Entry 8UPL (electron microscopy, 5.40 A resolution (low resolution: residue-level contacts below are approximate; hydrogen-bond / salt-bridge calls are withheld)); this record covers chains CI and EJ of the 204 polymer chains in the assembly.

== Chain CI ==
Name: Flagellar motor switch protein FliM
From: Salmonella enterica subsp. enterica serovar Typhimurium
Reference sequence: P26418 (FLIM_SALTY); residue numbers follow UniProt; this construct covers 1-334
Sequence (334 residues; row label = number of the first residue in the row):
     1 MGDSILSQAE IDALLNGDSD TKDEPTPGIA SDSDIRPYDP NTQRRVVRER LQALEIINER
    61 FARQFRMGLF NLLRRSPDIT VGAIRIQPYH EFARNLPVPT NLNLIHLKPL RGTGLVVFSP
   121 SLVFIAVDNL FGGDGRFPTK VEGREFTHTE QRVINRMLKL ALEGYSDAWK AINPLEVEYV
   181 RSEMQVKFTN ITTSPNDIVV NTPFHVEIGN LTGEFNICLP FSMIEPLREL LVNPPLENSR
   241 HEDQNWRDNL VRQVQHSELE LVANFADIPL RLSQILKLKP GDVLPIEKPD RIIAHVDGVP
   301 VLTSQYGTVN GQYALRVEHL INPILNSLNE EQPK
Disordered / not traced: 1-35, 323-334
Curated features (UniProtKB/Swiss-Prot):
  - mutagenesis: Asn-155 (N155E: Altered motor bias with clockwise rotation, partially suppresses a yhjH disruption), Leu-160 (L160D: Altered motor bias with clockwise rotation, partially suppresses a yhjH disruption)

== Chain EJ ==
Name: Flagellar motor switch protein FliN
From: Salmonella enterica subsp. enterica serovar Typhimurium
Reference sequence: P26419 (FLIN_SALTY); residue numbers follow UniProt; this construct covers 1-137
Sequence (137 residues; each row starts with the number of its first residue):
     1 MSDMNNPSDE NTGALDDLWA DALNEQKATT TKSAADAVFQ QLGGGDVSGA MQDIDLIMDI
    61 PVKLTVELGR TRMTIKELLR LTQGSVVALD GLAGEPLDIL INGYLIAQGE VVVVADKYGV
   121 RITDIITPSE RMRRLSR
Disordered / not traced: 1-55, 135-137

== How chain CI and chain EJ interact ==
Pairs across the interface (13; chain CI residue first):
  Leu-236(CI) with Thr-82(EJ); Gly-84(EJ)
  Asn-238(CI) with Gln-83(EJ)
  Glu-242(CI) with Thr-82(EJ); Gln-83(EJ)
  Trp-246(CI) with Leu-81(EJ); Thr-82(EJ); Gln-83(EJ)
  Arg-247(CI) with Leu-79(EJ); Leu-81(EJ)
  Leu-250(CI) with Leu-78(EJ); Leu-79(EJ)
  Asp-297(CI) with Arg-72(EJ)
Interface residues without a listed pair, chain CI (8 interface residues in all): Val-296
Interface residues without a listed pair, chain EJ (9 interface residues in all): Arg-80, Ser-85

== Summary ==
8 residues of chain CI and 9 residues of chain EJ are in contact. UniProt lists 2 mutagenesis sites on chain
CI.
Here chain CI is Flagellar motor switch protein FliM and chain EJ is Flagellar motor switch protein FliN, both
from Salmonella enterica subsp. enterica serovar Typhimurium. Entry 8UPL (Cryo-EM structure of a Clockwise
locked form of the Salmonella enterica Typhimurium flagellar C-ring, with C34 ...) was determined by electron
microscopy together with 8UCS, 8UMD, 8UMX and 8UOX from the same study.
